Entry 8U6O (X-ray diffraction, 2.48 A resolution); this record covers chains A and B.

Chain A:
Molecule: Reverse transcriptase/ribonuclease H
Organism: Human immunodeficiency virus type 1 group M subtype B (isolate BH10)
Notes: EC 2.7.7.49, 2.7.7.7, 3.1.26.13
UniProt: P03366 (POL_HV1B1); residues 1-554 here correspond to UniProt positions 600-1153 (UniProt number = residue number + 599)
Amino-acid sequence (556 residues; each row starts with the number of its first residue; numbers below 1 keep their minus sign (Met-1 is residue -1)):
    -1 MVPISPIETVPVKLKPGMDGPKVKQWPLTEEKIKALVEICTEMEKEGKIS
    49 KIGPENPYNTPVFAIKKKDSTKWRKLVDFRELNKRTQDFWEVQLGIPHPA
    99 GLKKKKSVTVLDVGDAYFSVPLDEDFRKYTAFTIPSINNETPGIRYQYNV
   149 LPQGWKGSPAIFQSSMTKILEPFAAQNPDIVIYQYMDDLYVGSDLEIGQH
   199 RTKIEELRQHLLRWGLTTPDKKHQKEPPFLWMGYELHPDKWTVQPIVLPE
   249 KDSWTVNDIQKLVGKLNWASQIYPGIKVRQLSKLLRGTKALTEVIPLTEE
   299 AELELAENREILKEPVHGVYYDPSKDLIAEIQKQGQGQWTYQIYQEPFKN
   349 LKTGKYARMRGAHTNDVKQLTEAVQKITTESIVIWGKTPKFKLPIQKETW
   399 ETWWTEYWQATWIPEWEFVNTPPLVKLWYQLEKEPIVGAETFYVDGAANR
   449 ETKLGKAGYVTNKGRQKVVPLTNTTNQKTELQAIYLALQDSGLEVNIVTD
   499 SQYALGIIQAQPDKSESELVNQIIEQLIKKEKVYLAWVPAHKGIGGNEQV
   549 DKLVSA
Not modelled in the structure: -1 to 0, 66-68
Construct notes: expression tag (-1 to 0); engineered mutation Ala172 (Lys771 in P03366), Ala173 (Lys772 in P03366), Ser280 (Cys879 in P03366)
Small-molecule neighbours: VWB (5-{2-[3-oxo-3-(pyrrolidin-1-yl)propoxy]phenoxy}naphthalene-2-carbonitrile): Leu100, Lys101, Lys102, Lys103, Val106, Val108, Val179, Tyr181, Tyr188, Val189, Gly190, Phe227, Trp229, Leu234, His235, Pro236, Tyr318
Swiss-Prot annotation at these positions:
  - region: Phe227 to His235 (RT 'primer grip')
  - motif: Trp398 to Trp414 (Tryptophan repeat motif)
  - binding site (Mg(2+)): Asp110, Asp185, Asp186, Asp443, Glu478, Asp498, Asp549
  - site: Trp401 (Essential for RT p66/p51 heterodimerization), Trp414 (Essential for RT p66/p51 heterodimerization), Phe440, Tyr441 (Cleavage)

Chain B:
Molecule: p51 RT
Organism: Human immunodeficiency virus type 1 group M subtype B (isolate BH10)
UniProt: P03366 (POL_HV1B1); residues 1-428 here correspond to UniProt positions 600-1027 (UniProt number = residue number + 599)
Amino-acid sequence (428 residues; each row starts with the number of its first residue):
     1 PISPIETVPVKLKPGMDGPKVKQWPLTEEKIKALVEICTEMEKEGKISKI
    51 GPENPYNTPVFAIKKKDSTKWRKLVDFRELNKRTQDFWEVQLGIPHPAGL
   101 KKKKSVTVLDVGDAYFSVPLDEDFRKYTAFTIPSINNETPGIRYQYNVLP
   151 QGWKGSPAIFQSSMTKILEPFKKQNPDIVIYQYMDDLYVGSDLEIGQHRT
   201 KIEELRQHLLRWGLTTPDKKHQKEPPFLWMGYELHPDKWTVQPIVLPEKD
   251 SWTVNDIQKLVGKLNWASQIYPGIKVRQLSKLLRGTKALTEVIPLTEEAE
   301 LELAENREILKEPVHGVYYDPSKDLIAEIQKQGQGQWTYQIYQEPFKNLK
   351 TGKYARMRGAHTNDVKQLTEAVQKITTESIVIWGKTPKFKLPIQKETWET
   401 WWTEYWQATWIPEWEFVNTPPLVKLWYQ
Not modelled in the structure: 1-4, 66-67, 218-231, 359-360
Construct notes: engineered mutation Ser280 (Cys879 in P03366)
Swiss-Prot annotation at these positions:
  - region: Phe227 to His235 (RT 'primer grip')
  - motif: Trp398 to Trp414 (Tryptophan repeat motif)
  - binding site (Mg(2+)): Asp110, Asp185, Asp186
  - site (Essential for RT p66/p51 heterodimerization): Trp401, Trp414

How chain A and chain B interact:
Contacting residue pairs (101):
  Val8(A) with Glu53(B)
  Pro9(A) with Glu53(B)
  Gln85(A) with Glu53(B), hydrogen bond (side chain-backbone)
  Asp86(A) with Lys20(B), salt bridge; Pro55(B)
  Phe87(A) with Pro52(B); Glu53(B); Pro55(B)
  Trp88(A) with Pro52(B), hydrogen bond (backbone-backbone); Asn54(B); Pro55(B); Asn57(B); Thr131(B); Arg143(B)
  Gln91(A) with Asn137(B), hydrogen bond (side chain-backbone); Pro140(B)
  Gly93(A) with Asn137(B)
  Ile94(A) with Asn137(B), hydrogen bond (backbone-side chain)
  Pro95(A) with Asn136(B)
  His96(A) with Asn136(B), hydrogen bond (backbone-side chain)
  Gly99(A) with Asn136(B)
  Ala158(A) with Pro52(B)
  Gln161(A) with Pro140(B)
  Ser162(A) with Pro52(B)
  Tyr181(A) with Glu138(B)
  Arg358(A) with Gln394(B); Glu396(B), salt bridge
  Glu370(A) with Gln394(B)
  Gln373(A) with Glu396(B); Thr397(B); Thr400(B); Trp401(B)
  Thr377(A) with Thr400(B)
  Ile380(A) with Leu26(B); Thr27(B)
  Val381(A) with Pro25(B), hydrophobic; Asn136(B), hydrogen bond (backbone-backbone)
  Ile382(A) with Ile135(B); Asn136(B)
  Trp383(A) with Ile135(B)
  Gly384(A) with Thr27(B); Glu28(B), hydrogen bond (backbone-backbone); Ile135(B)
  Trp402(A) with Lys331(B), hydrogen bond (backbone-side chain)
  Thr403(A) with Lys331(B)
  Tyr405(A) with Lys331(B), hydrogen bond (backbone-side chain)
  Trp406(A) with Lys331(B); Val417(B); Asn418(B); Thr419(B); Pro420(B), hydrophobic
  Gln407(A) with Lys331(B), hydrogen bond (backbone-side chain); Asp364(B); Pro392(B); Ile393(B); Gln394(B); Val417(B); Asn418(B)
  Ala408(A) with Asp364(B); Pro392(B), hydrogen bond (backbone-backbone); Ile393(B)
  Thr409(A) with Asp364(B)
  Trp410(A) with Asn363(B); Val365(B), hydrophobic; Trp401(B)
  Pro433(A) with Asn255(B); Thr290(B)
  Ile434(A) with Thr290(B)
  Val435(A) with Thr290(B)
  Thr439(A) with Ala288(B); Leu289(B), hydrogen bond (side chain-backbone)
  Tyr441(A) with Gln258(B); Lys287(B), hydrogen bond (side chain-backbone)
  Thr459(A) with Thr286(B), hydrogen bond (backbone-side chain)
  Asn460(A) with Thr286(B); Lys287(B); Ala288(B)
  Asn494(A) with Leu289(B)
  Val496(A) with Leu289(B), hydrophobic
  Leu503(A) with Leu422(B), hydrophobic
  Gln507(A) with Leu422(B)
  Tyr532(A) with Asn255(B), hydrogen bond; Lys259(B); Leu289(B), hydrophobic
  Ala534(A) with Asn255(B); Lys259(B)
  Trp535(A) with Lys259(B); Trp426(B), hydrophobic
  Val536(A) with Gln258(B)
  Pro537(A) with Gly262(B); Asn265(B)
  Lys540(A) with Asn265(B)
  Gly541(A) with Ser280(B)
  Ile542(A) with Val261(B), hydrophobic; Ser280(B); Leu283(B)
  Gly543(A) with Leu283(B); Gly285(B)
  Gly544(A) with Gly285(B)
  Gln547(A) with Gly285(B); Thr286(B)
Other interface residues (no listed pair), chain A (61 interface residues in all): Leu100, Ile159, Gln182, Thr376, Thr386, Val458
Other interface residues (no listed pair), chain B (53 interface residues in all): Tyr56, Thr139, Val254, Arg284, Trp337

Summary:
The interface between chain A and chain B involves 61 residues on one side and 53 on the other; the contacts
include 15 hydrogen bonds and 2 salt bridges. Among the polar pairs are Asp86(A)-Lys20(B), Arg358(A)-Glu396(B)
and Gln85(A)-Glu53(B). Chain A binds compound VWB.
Here chain A is Reverse transcriptase/ribonuclease H and chain B is p51 RT, both from Human immunodeficiency
virus type 1 group M subtype B (isolate BH10). Entry 8U6O (Crystal Structure of HIV-1 Reverse Transcriptase in
Complex with5-(2-(3-oxo-3-(pyrrolidin-1-yl)propoxy)phenoxy)-2-naphthonitrile (JLJ753), a non-nucleoside
inhibitor) was determined by X-ray diffraction (same publication as 8U69, 8U6A, 8U6B, 8U6C, 8U6D, 8U6E and 14
further entries).
